PDB entry 8OLB | electron microscopy, 3.40 A resolution | chains G and I of the 28 polymer chains in the assembly

# Chain G (and I)
Molecule: Intermediate capsid protein VP6
Notes: chain I of this document is another copy of the same molecule, construct and numbering; everything in this record applies to it too
UniProtKB: A2T3S6 (A2T3S6_9VIRU); numbering as in UniProt (aligned over 1-397)
Chain sequence (397 residues; numbered 1 to 397; the number before each row is that of its first residue):
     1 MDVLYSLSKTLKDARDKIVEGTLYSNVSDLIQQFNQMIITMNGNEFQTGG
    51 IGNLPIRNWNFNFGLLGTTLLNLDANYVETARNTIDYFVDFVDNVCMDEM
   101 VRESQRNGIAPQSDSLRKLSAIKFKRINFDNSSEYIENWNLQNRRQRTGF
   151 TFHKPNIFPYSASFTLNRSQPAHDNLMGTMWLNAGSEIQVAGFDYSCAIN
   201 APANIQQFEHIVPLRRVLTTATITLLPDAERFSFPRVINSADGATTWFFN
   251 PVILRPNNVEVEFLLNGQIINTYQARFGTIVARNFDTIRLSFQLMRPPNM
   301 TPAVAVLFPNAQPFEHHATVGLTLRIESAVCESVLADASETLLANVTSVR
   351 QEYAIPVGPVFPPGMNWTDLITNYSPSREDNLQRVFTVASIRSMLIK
Metal / ion sites: Zn2+: His-153 (shared with 1 residue of chain F; 1 residue of chain H)

# Interface between chain G and chain I
Pairs across the interface - 19 pairs, chain G then chain I:
  Gln-105(G) / Asn-266(I)
  Ile-109(G) / Arg-145(I)
  Gln-142(G) / Arg-145(I)
  Asn-143(G) / Arg-144(I)
  Arg-144(G) / Asn-143(I)
  Arg-145(G) / Ile-109(I)
  Arg-145(G) / Gln-142(I)  hydrogen bond
  Arg-145(G) / Asp-380(I)  salt bridge
  Arg-145(G) / Gln-383(I)  hydrogen bond
  Arg-147(G) / Arg-106(I)
  Thr-219(G) / Arg-106(I)
  Leu-265(G) / Gln-105(I)
  Asn-266(G) / Asn-373(I)  hydrogen bond (backbone-side chain)
  Asn-266(G) / Ser-375(I)  hydrogen bond
  Asn-266(G) / Arg-378(I)
  Asn-284(G) / Gln-105(I)
  Ser-375(G) / Asn-266(I)
  Ser-377(G) / Asn-266(I)
  Asp-380(G) / Arg-145(I)  salt bridge
Interface residues without a listed pair, chain G (16 interface residues in all): Arg-106, Gly-267
Interface residues without a listed pair, chain I (14 interface residues in all): Asn-284

# Summary
16 residues of chain G and 14 residues of chain I are in contact, with 4 hydrogen bonds and 2 salt bridges.
Polar pairs include Arg-145(G)/Asp-380(I), Arg-145(G)/Gln-142(I) and Arg-145(G)/Gln-383(I).
Chain G and chain I are both Intermediate capsid protein VP6; the structure, SA11 Rotavirus Non-tripsinized
Triple Layered Particle, was determined by electron microscopy, deposited together with 8OLC, 8OLE and 8QTZ.
